Entry 2QA4 (X-ray diffraction, 3.00 A resolution); this record covers chains 0 and R of the 31 polymer chains in the assembly.

[Chain 0]
Molecule: 23S ribosomal RNA
Source organism: Haloarcula marismortui
Sequence (2922 nucleotides; each row starts with the number of its first residue):
     2 UUGGCUACUA UGCCAGCUGG UGGAUUGCUC GGCUCAGGCG CUGAUGAAGG ACGUGCCAAG
    62 CUGCGAUAAG CCAUGGGGAG CCGCACGGAG GCGAAGAACC AUGGAUUUCC GAAUGAGAAU
   122 CUCUCUAACA AUUGCUUCGC GCAAUGAGGA ACCCCGAGAA CUGAAACAUC UCAGUAUCGG
   182 GAGGAACAGA AAACGCAAUG UGAUGUCGUU AGUAACCGCG AGUGAACGCG AUACAGCCCA
   242 AACCGAAGCC CUCACGGGCA AUGUGGUGUC AGGGCUACCU CUCAUCAGCC GACCGUCUCG
   302 ACGAAGUCUC UUGGAACAGA GCGUGAUACA GGGUGACAAC CCCGUACUCG AGACCAGUAC
   362 GACGUGCGGU AGUGCCAGAG UAGCGGGGGU UGGAUAUCCC UCGCGAAUAA CGCAGGCAUC
   422 GACUGCGAAG GCUAAACACA ACCUGAGACC GAUAGUGAAC AAGUAGUGUG AACGAACGCU
   482 GCAAAGUACC CUCAGAAGGG AGGCGAAAUA GAGCAUGAAA UCAGUUGGCG AUCGAGCGAC
   542 AGGGCAUACA AGGUCCCUCG ACGAAUGACC GACGCGCGAG CGUCCAGUAA GACUCACGGG
   602 AAGCCGAUGU UCUGUCGUAC GUUUUGAAAA ACGAGCCAGG GAGUGUGUCU GCAUGGCAAG
   662 UCUAACCGGA GUAUCCGGGG AGGCACAGGG AAACCGACAU GGCCGCAGGG CUUUGCCCGA
   722 GGGCCGCCGU CUUCAAGGGC GGGGAGCCAU GUGGACACGA CCCGAAUCCG GACGAUCUAC
   782 GCAUGGACAA GAUGAAGCGU GCCGAAAGGC ACGUGGAAGU CUGUUAGAGU UGGUGUCCUA
   842 CAAUACCCUC UCGUGAUCUA UGUGUAGGGG UGAAAGGCCC AUCGAGUCCG GCAACAGCUG
   902 GUUCCAAUCG AAACAUGUCG AAGCAUGACC UCCGCCGAGG UAGUCUGUGA GGUAGAGCGA
   962 CCGAUUGGUG UGUCCGCCUC CGAGAGGAGU CGGCACACCU GUCAAACUCC AAACUUACAG
  1022 ACGCCGUUUG ACGCGGGGAU UCCGGUGCGC GGGGUAAGCC UGUGUACCAG GAGGGGAACA
  1082 ACCCAGAGAU AGGUUAAGGU CCCCAAGUGU GGAUUAAGUG UAAUCCUCUG AAGGUGGUCU
  1142 CGAGCCCUAG ACAGCCGGGA GGUGAGCUUA GAAGCAGCUA CCCUCUAAGA AAAGCGUAAC
  1202 AGCUUACCGG CCGAGGUUUG AGGCGCCCAA AAUGAUCGGG ACUCAAAUCC ACCACCGAGA
  1262 CCUGUCCGUA CCACUCAUAC UGGUAAUCGA GUAGAUUGGC GCUCUAAUUG GAUGGAAGUA
  1322 GGGGUGAAAA CUCCUAUGGA CCGAUUAGUG ACGAAAAUCC UGGCCAUAGU AGCAGCGAUA
  1382 GUCGGGUGAG AACCCCGACG GCCUAAUGGA UAAGGGUUCC UCAGCACUGC UGAUCAGCUG
  1442 AGGGUUAGCC GGUCCUAAGU CAUACCGCAA CUCGACUAUG ACGAAAUGGG AAACGGGUUA
  1502 AUAUUCCCGU GCCACUAUGC AGUGAAAGUU GACGCCCUGG GGUCGAUCAC GCUGGGCAUU
  1562 CGCCCAGUCG AACCGUCCAA CUCCGUGGAA GCCGUAAUGG CAGGAAGCGG ACGAACGGCG
  1622 GCAUAGGGAA ACGUGAUUCA ACCUGGGGCC CAUGAAAAGA CGAGCAUAGU GUCCGUACCG
  1682 AGAACCGACA CAGGUGUCCA UGGCGGCGAA AGCCAAGGCC UGUCGGGAGC AACCAACGUU
  1742 AGGGAAUUCG GCAAGUUAGU CCCGUACCUU CGGAAGAAGG GAUGCCUGCU CCGGAACGGA
  1802 GCAGGUCGCA GUGACUCGGA AGCUCGGACU GUCUAGUAAC AACAUAGGUG ACCGCAAAUC
  1862 CGCAAGGACU CGUACGGUCA CUGAAUCCUG CCCAGUGCAG GUAUCUGAAC ACCUCGUACA
  1922 AGAGGACGAA GGACCUGUCA ACGGCGGGGG UAACUAUGAC CCUCUUAAGG UAGCGUAGUA
  1982 CCUUGCCGCA UCAGUAGCGG CUUGCAUGAA UGGAUUAACC AGAGCUUCAC UGUCCCAACG
  2042 UUGGGCCCGG UGAACUGUAC AUUCCAGUGC GGAGUCUGGA GACACCCAGG GGGAAGCGAA
  2102 GACCCUAUGG AGCUUUACUG CAGGCUGUCG CUGAGACGUG GUCGCCGAUG UGCAGCAUAG
  2162 GUAGGAGACA CUACACAGGU ACCCGCGCUA GCGGGCCACC GAGUCAACAG UGAAAUACUA
  2222 CCCGUCGGUG ACUGCGACUC UCACUCCGGG AGGAGGACAC CGAUAGCCGG GCAGUUUGAC
  2282 UGGGGCGGUA CGCGCUCGAA AAGAUAUCGA GCGCGCCCUA UGGCUAUCUC AGCCGGGACA
  2342 GAGACCCGGC GAAGAGUGCA AGAGCAAAAG AUAGCUUGAC AGUGUUCUUC CCAACGAGGA
  2402 ACGCUGACGC GAAAGCGUGG UCUAGCGAAC CAAUUAGCCU GCUUGAUGCG GGCAAUUGAU
  2462 GACAGAAAAG CUACCCUAGG GAUAACAGAG UCGUCACUCG CAAGAGCACA UAUCGACCGA
  2522 GUGGCUUGCU ACCUCGAUGU CGGUUCCCUC CAUCCUGCCC GUGCAGAAGC GGGCAAGGGU
  2582 GAGGUUGUUC GCCUAUUAAA GGAGGUCGUG AGCUGGGUUU AGACCGUCGU GAGACAGGUC
  2642 GGCUGCUAUC UACUGGGUGU GUAAUGGUGU CUGACAAGAA CGACCGUAUA GUACGAGAGG
  2702 AACUACGGUU GGUGGCCACU GGUGUACCGG UUGUUCGAGA GAGCACGUGC CGGGUAGCCA
  2762 CGCCACACGG GGUAAGAGCU GAACGCAUCU AAGCUCGAAA CCCACUUGGA AAAGAGACAC
  2822 CGCCGAGGUC CCGCGUACAA GACGCGGUCG AUAGACUCGG GGUGUGCGCG UCGAGGUAAC
  2882 GAGACGUUAA GCCCACGAGC ACUAACAGAC CAAAGCCAUC AU
Disordered / not traced: 2-9, 126-127, 628, 715, 971-998, 1560, 1952-1963, 2137-2236, 2339-2343, 2665-2666, 2915-2923
Sequence notes: conflict C560 (U3155 in 3377779)
Modified / non-standard residues: OMU (o2'-methyluridine 5'-monophosphate) at position 2587, OMG (o2'-methylguanosine-5'-monophosphate) at position 2588, UR3 (3-methyluridine-5'-monophoshate) at position 2619, PSU (pseudouridine-5'-monophosphate) at position 2621
Ion coordination: Mg2+ site 1 near G28 (its only coordinating residue here); Na+ site 1: C40, G41; Na+ site 2: G56, A59, G61; Na+ site 3 near U108 (its only coordinating residue here); Mg2+ site 2 near U115 (its only coordinating residue here); Na+ site 4: C130, U146; Na+ site 5 near C141 (its only coordinating residue here); Mg2+ site 3 near C162 (its only coordinating residue here); Na+ site 6: A165, A166, A167; Mg2+ site 4 near C168 (its only coordinating residue here); K+ site 1 near U172 (its only coordinating residue here); Mg2+ site 5 near G175 (its only coordinating residue here); 63 more Mg2+ sites not listed; 62 more Na+ sites not listed; 1 more K+ sites not listed

[Chain R]
Protein: 50S ribosomal protein L22P
Source organism: Haloarcula marismortui
UniProtKB: P10970 (RL22_HALMA); residues 0-154 here correspond to UniProt positions 1-155 (UniProt number = residue number + 1)
Chain sequence (155 residues; row label = number of the first residue in the row; numbering starts at 0):
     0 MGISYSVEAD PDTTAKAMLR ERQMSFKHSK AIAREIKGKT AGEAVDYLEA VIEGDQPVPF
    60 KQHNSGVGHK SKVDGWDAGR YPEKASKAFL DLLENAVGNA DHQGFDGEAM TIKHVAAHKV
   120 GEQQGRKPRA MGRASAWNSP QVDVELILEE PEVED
Disordered / not traced: 0, 151-154
Ion coordination: Na+ site 1: Gln61, Asn63; Mg2+: Gly65 (shared with C2088(0), A2089(0) of chain 0); Na+ site 2: Val72, Trp75 (shared with U2659(0) of chain 0); Na+ site 3: Val72 (shared with G2660(0) of chain 0)

[Chain 0 / chain R interface]
Contacting residue pairs - 131 pairs, chain 0 then chain R:
  A11(0) - Lys60(R)  phosphate contact
  A11(0) - Gly74(R)  sugar contact
  A11(0) - Trp75(R)  sugar contact
  U12(0) - Lys60(R)  phosphate contact
  U12(0) - Trp75(R)  sugar contact
  G13(0) - Gln61(R)  phosphate contact
  U19(0) - Ser5(R)  hydrogen bond to the sugar
  G20(0) - Ile2(R)  sugar contact
  G20(0) - Ser3(R)  hydrogen bond to the sugar
  G20(0) - Tyr4(R)  sugar contact
  G20(0) - Ser5(R)  sugar contact
  G20(0) - His117(R)  base contact
  G21(0) - Gly1(R)  phosphate contact
  G21(0) - Ile2(R)  sugar contact
  G21(0) - Ser3(R)  hydrogen bond to the phosphate
  U22(0) - Gly1(R)  hydrogen bond to the phosphate
  U22(0) - Val119(R)  sugar contact
  C492(0) - His101(R)  sugar contact
  U493(0) - Asn94(R)  base contact
  G499(0) - Arg19(R)  phosphate contact
  G499(0) - Asn94(R)  hydrogen bond to the base
  G500(0) - Tyr4(R)  phosphate contact
  G500(0) - Ala16(R)  sugar contact
  G500(0) - Met17(R)  sugar contact
  G500(0) - Arg19(R)  salt bridge to the phosphate
  G500(0) - Asn94(R)  hydrogen bond to the sugar
  G500(0) - Asn98(R)  base contact
  G501(0) - Tyr4(R)  hydrogen bond to the phosphate
  G501(0) - Lys15(R)  sugar contact
  G501(0) - Met17(R)  phosphate contact
  G501(0) - Asn98(R)  sugar contact
  G501(0) - Gln102(R)  hydrogen bond to the sugar
  C523(0) - Phe25(R)  sugar contact
  C523(0) - Lys29(R)  hydrogen bond to the phosphate
  A524(0) - Phe25(R)  sugar contact
  A524(0) - Lys29(R)  salt bridge to the phosphate
  A524(0) - Gln61(R)  phosphate contact
  A524(0) - Ala115(R)  sugar contact
  A524(0) - Ala116(R)  hydrogen bond to the sugar
  A524(0) - His117(R)  hydrogen bond to the base
  G525(0) - Lys36(R)  hydrogen bond to the phosphate
  G525(0) - His113(R)  sugar contact
  G525(0) - Ala115(R)  sugar contact
  U526(0) - Lys36(R)  salt bridge to the phosphate
  U840(0) - Arg128(R)  sugar contact
  U840(0) - Ala129(R)  phosphate contact
  U840(0) - Arg132(R)  hydrogen bond to the sugar
  A841(0) - Arg128(R)  salt bridge to the phosphate
  A841(0) - Ala129(R)  hydrogen bond to the phosphate
  A841(0) - Met130(R)  base contact
  A843(0) - Arg128(R)  phosphate contact
  A843(0) - Ala129(R)  phosphate contact
  A844(0) - Ala129(R)  phosphate contact
  A844(0) - Met130(R)  hydrogen bond to the phosphate
  A844(0) - Gly131(R)  phosphate contact
  A1369(0) - Lys26(R)  hydrogen bond to the sugar
  A1369(0) - Ser64(R)  hydrogen bond to the phosphate
  G1370(0) - Ser24(R)  hydrogen bond to the base
  G1370(0) - Lys26(R)  salt bridge to the phosphate
  G1370(0) - His62(R)  salt bridge to the phosphate
  G1370(0) - Asn63(R)  phosphate contact
  G1370(0) - Ser64(R)  hydrogen bond to the phosphate
  G1370(0) - Arg79(R)  sugar contact
  G1370(0) - Pro139(R)  base contact
  U1371(0) - Arg79(R)  salt bridge to the phosphate
  A1372(0) - Trp136(R)  base contact
  G1373(0) - Trp136(R)  base contact
  C1428(0) - Gln122(R)  hydrogen bond to the phosphate
  U1429(0) - Gln122(R)  phosphate contact
  C1431(0) - Lys126(R)  hydrogen bond to the base
  A1689(0) - Pro127(R)  base contact
  A1689(0) - Arg128(R)  hydrogen bond to the base
  A1689(0) - Gly131(R)  base contact
  A1689(0) - Arg132(R)  hydrogen bond to the base
  A1689(0) - Ala133(R)  base contact
  C1690(0) - Pro127(R)  base contact
  C2048(0) - Gly65(R)  phosphate contact
  C2048(0) - Lys69(R)  hydrogen bond to the phosphate
  C2049(0) - Val66(R)  phosphate contact
  C2049(0) - Lys69(R)  salt bridge to the phosphate
  C2049(0) - Arg79(R)  salt bridge to the phosphate
  C2049(0) - Tyr80(R)  phosphate contact
  G2050(0) - Arg79(R)  phosphate contact
  G2050(0) - Tyr80(R)  hydrogen bond to the phosphate
  G2050(0) - Pro81(R)  phosphate contact
  G2050(0) - Glu82(R)  phosphate contact
  G2051(0) - His27(R)  phosphate contact
  G2051(0) - Pro81(R)  phosphate contact
  G2051(0) - Glu82(R)  phosphate contact
  G2051(0) - Lys83(R)  hydrogen bond to the phosphate
  U2052(0) - Lys83(R)  salt bridge to the phosphate
  G2053(0) - Trp136(R)  sugar contact
  G2053(0) - Asn137(R)  hydrogen bond to the phosphate
  G2053(0) - Ser138(R)  hydrogen bond to the phosphate
  A2054(0) - Arg128(R)  hydrogen bond to the base
  A2054(0) - Ser134(R)  hydrogen bond to the sugar
  A2054(0) - Ala135(R)  hydrogen bond to the sugar
  A2054(0) - Trp136(R)  sugar contact
  A2054(0) - Asn137(R)  hydrogen bond to the phosphate
  A2055(0) - Arg128(R)  sugar contact
  A2055(0) - Arg132(R)  hydrogen bond to the phosphate
  A2055(0) - Ser134(R)  sugar contact
  A2055(0) - Ala135(R)  phosphate contact
  C2056(0) - Arg132(R)  salt bridge to the phosphate
  C2086(0) - Trp75(R)  sugar contact
  C2086(0) - Asp76(R)  base contact
  C2087(0) - Asn63(R)  sugar contact
  C2087(0) - His68(R)  hydrogen bond to the sugar
  C2088(0) - Asn63(R)  phosphate contact
  C2088(0) - Ser64(R)  phosphate contact
  C2088(0) - Gly65(R)  hydrogen bond to the phosphate
  C2088(0) - Val66(R)  sugar contact
  A2089(0) - Gly65(R)  phosphate contact
  U2648(0) - Arg128(R)  base contact
  G2657(0) - His68(R)  base contact
  G2658(0) - His68(R)  hydrogen bond to the sugar
  G2658(0) - Asp76(R)  hydrogen bond to the base
  U2659(0) - Trp75(R)  hydrogen bond to the sugar
  U2659(0) - Asp76(R)  hydrogen bond to the sugar
  G2660(0) - Val72(R)  phosphate contact
  G2660(0) - Asp73(R)  phosphate contact
  G2660(0) - Gly74(R)  hydrogen bond to the phosphate
  G2660(0) - Trp75(R)  phosphate contact
  C2831(0) - Lys71(R)  phosphate contact
  C2832(0) - Lys71(R)  salt bridge to the phosphate
  A2841(0) - Gly67(R)  sugar contact
  A2841(0) - His68(R)  hydrogen bond to the sugar
  A2841(0) - Lys69(R)  sugar contact
  G2842(0) - His68(R)  sugar contact
  G2842(0) - Ser70(R)  sugar contact
  A2843(0) - Ser70(R)  phosphate contact
Also at the interface, not in a pair above, chain 0 (60 interface residues in all): C494, A502, U510, C1366, U1368, A1427, G1433
Also at the interface, not in a pair above, chain R (66 interface residues in all): Gln22, Gly78, Ala84, Glu93, Lys118

[In short]
The interface between chain 0 and chain R involves 60 residues on one side and 66 on the other; the contacts
include 41 hydrogen bonds and 12 salt bridges. Among the polar pairs are G499(0)-Asn94(R), A524(0)-His117(R)
and G1370(0)-Ser24(R). C40(0) and G41(0) coordinate Na+ site 1.
Chain 0 is 23S ribosomal RNA and chain R is 50S ribosomal protein L22P, both from Haloarcula marismortui; the
structure, A more complete structure of the the L7/L12 stalk of the Haloarcula marismortui 50S large ribosomal
..., was determined by X-ray diffraction.
